Entry 6W0F (X-ray diffraction, 2.40 A resolution); this record covers chains A and C of the 3 polymer chains in the assembly.

Chain A:
Name: Fab Heavy Chain
Organism: Rattus norvegicus
Notes: antibody fragment or engineered binder
Chain sequence (219 residues; numbered 1 to 219; the number before each row is that of its first residue):
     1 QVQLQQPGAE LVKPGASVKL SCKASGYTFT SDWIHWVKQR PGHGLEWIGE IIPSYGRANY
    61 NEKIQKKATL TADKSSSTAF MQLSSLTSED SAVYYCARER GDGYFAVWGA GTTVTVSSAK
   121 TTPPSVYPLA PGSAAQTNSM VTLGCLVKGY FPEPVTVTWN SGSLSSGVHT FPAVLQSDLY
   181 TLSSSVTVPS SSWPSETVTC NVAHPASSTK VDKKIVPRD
Disulfide bonds: Cys22-Cys96, Cys145-Cys200

Chain C:
Name: pH-gated potassium channel KcsA
Organism: Streptomyces lividans
UniProt: P0A334 (KCSA_STRLI); residue numbers follow UniProt; this construct covers 22-124
Chain sequence (103 residues; row label = number of the first residue in the row):
    22 SALHWRAAGA ATVLLVIVLL AGSYLAVLAE RGAPGAQLIT YPRALWWSVE TATTVGYGDL
    82 YPVTLWGRCV AVVVMVAGIT SFGLVTAALA TWFVGREQER RGH
Differences from the reference sequence: engineered mutation Cys90 (Leu in P0A334)
Metal / ion sites: K+ near Thr75 (its only coordinating residue here)
Curated features (UniProtKB/Swiss-Prot):
  - motif: Thr75 to Asp80 (Selectivity filter)
  - mutagenesis: Glu71 (E71A: Prevents channel inactivation)
Reported in the primary citation:
  - conformationally variable residues (helix shift): Thr112

Chain A / chain C interface:
Contacting residue pairs (23):
  Thr30(A) - Tyr45(C)
  Ser31(A) - Tyr62(C)  hydrogen bond (backbone-side chain)
  Trp33(A) - Arg52(C)
  Trp33(A) - Tyr62(C)  hydrogen bond
  Glu50(A) - Arg52(C)  salt bridge
  Ile52(A) - Tyr45(C)
  Ile52(A) - Leu49(C)  hydrophobic
  Ile52(A) - Tyr62(C)
  Ser54(A) - Tyr45(C)  hydrogen bond
  Tyr55(A) - Leu49(C)  hydrophobic
  Arg57(A) - Leu49(C)  hydrogen bond (side chain-backbone)
  Arg57(A) - Ala50(C)
  Arg57(A) - Arg52(C)  hydrogen bond (side chain-backbone)
  Asn59(A) - Arg52(C)
  Asn59(A) - Gly53(C)
  Glu62(A) - Pro55(C)
  Glu99(A) - Arg52(C)  salt bridge
  Arg100(A) - Tyr62(C)
  Gly101(A) - Arg52(C)
  Gly101(A) - Thr61(C)
  Gly101(A) - Tyr62(C)  hydrogen bond (backbone-backbone)
  Asp102(A) - Thr61(C)
  Gly103(A) - Thr61(C)
Other interface residues (no listed pair), chain A (16 interface residues in all): His35
Other interface residues (no listed pair), chain C (10 interface residues in all): Val48, Pro63

Summary:
16 residues of chain A and 10 residues of chain C are in contact; the contacts include 6 hydrogen bonds and 2
salt bridges. Among the polar pairs are Glu50(A)-Arg52(C), Glu99(A)-Arg52(C) and Ser31(A)-Tyr62(C). Curated
annotation (UniProt) lists one mutagenesis site on chain C. The paper reports conformational variability at
Thr112(C).
Chain A is Fab Heavy Chain (Rattus norvegicus) and chain C is pH-gated potassium channel KcsA (Streptomyces
lividans); the structure, Closed-gate KcsA soaked in 0mM KCl/5mM BaCl2, was determined by X-ray diffraction
(same publication as 6W0A, 6W0B, 6W0C, 6W0D, 6W0E, 6W0G and 3 further entries).
